2Z7H - chains A and B; structure by X-ray diffraction, 2.08 A resolution.

# Chain A (and B)
Name: Geranylgeranyl pyrophosphate synthetase
Organism: Saccharomyces cerevisiae
Notes: EC 2.5.1.30, 2.5.1.1, 2.5.1.10, 2.5.1.29; chain B of this document is another copy of the same molecule, construct and numbering; everything in this record applies to it too
UniProtKB: Q12051 (GGPPS_YEAST); residues 6-340 here correspond to UniProt positions 1-335 (UniProt number = residue number - 5)
Amino-acid sequence (340 residues; numbered 1 to 340; the number before each row is that of its first residue):
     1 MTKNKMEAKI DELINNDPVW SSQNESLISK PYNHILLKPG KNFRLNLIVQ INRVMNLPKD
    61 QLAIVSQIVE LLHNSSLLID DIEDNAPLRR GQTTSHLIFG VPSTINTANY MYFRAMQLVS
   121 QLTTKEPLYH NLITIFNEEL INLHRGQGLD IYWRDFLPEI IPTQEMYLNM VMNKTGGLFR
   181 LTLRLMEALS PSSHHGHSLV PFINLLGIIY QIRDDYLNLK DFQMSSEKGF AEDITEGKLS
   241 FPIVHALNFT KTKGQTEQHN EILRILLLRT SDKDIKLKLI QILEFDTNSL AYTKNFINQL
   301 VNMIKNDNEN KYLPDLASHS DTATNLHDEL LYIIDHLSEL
Not modelled in the structure: 1-3, 38-43, 193-195, 225-228, 315-328, 339-340 (chain B: 1-4, 38-40, 193-196, 226-229, 307-308, 315-340)
Differences from the reference sequence: expression tag (1-5)
Ion coordination: Mg2+: Asp80, Asp84 (together with GG3)
Small-molecule neighbours: GG3 ({1-hydroxy-3-[methyl(4-phenylbutyl)amino]propane-1,1-diyl}bis(phosphonic acid)): Arg44, His73, Leu77, Asp80, Asp84, Arg89, Leu143, Gln147, Asp150, Lys174, Thr175, Leu178, Phe179, Tyr210, Gln211, Asp214, Lys238
UniProt features mapped onto this chain:
  - binding site (isopentenyl diphosphate): Lys41, Arg44, His73, Arg90
  - binding site (Mg(2+)): Asp80, Asp84
  - binding site (dimethylallyl diphosphate): Arg89, Lys174, Thr175, Gln211, Asn218, Lys228, Lys238
  - site: Tyr112 (Important for determining product chain length)

# How chain A and chain B interact
Contacting residue pairs (127; chain A residue first):
  Met6(A) - Phe296(B)  hydrophobic
  Met6(A) - Gln299(B)
  Met6(A) - Leu300(B)  hydrophobic
  Glu7(A) - Met303(B)
  Ile10(A) - Leu205(B)  hydrophobic
  Ile10(A) - Leu300(B)  hydrophobic
  Ile10(A) - Met303(B)  hydrophobic
  Asp11(A) - Lys311(B)  salt bridge
  Asp11(A) - Tyr312(B)  hydrogen bond
  Leu13(A) - Leu168(B)  hydrophobic
  Leu13(A) - Asn169(B)
  Leu13(A) - Met172(B)
  Leu13(A) - Ile208(B)  hydrophobic
  Ile14(A) - Pro201(B)
  Ile14(A) - Asn204(B)
  Ile14(A) - Leu205(B)  hydrophobic
  Ile14(A) - Ile208(B)  hydrophobic
  Asn15(A) - Pro201(B)
  Asn15(A) - Lys311(B)
  Asn16(A) - Met172(B)
  Pro18(A) - Asn142(B)
  Pro18(A) - Asn173(B)
  Pro18(A) - Arg180(B)
  Val19(A) - Asn169(B)
  Val19(A) - Asn173(B)
  Trp20(A) - Arg145(B)
  Trp20(A) - Leu149(B)  hydrophobic
  Asn24(A) - Leu149(B)
  Glu25(A) - Arg145(B)  salt bridge
  Leu27(A) - Tyr152(B)  hydrophobic
  Leu27(A) - Ile160(B)  hydrophobic
  Ile28(A) - Gly148(B)
  Lys30(A) - Tyr152(B)
  Ile82(A) - Ile105(B)  hydrophobic
  Glu83(A) - Pro102(B)
  Glu83(A) - Ile105(B)
  Glu83(A) - Asn106(B)
  Pro102(A) - Glu83(B)
  Pro102(A) - Ile151(B)  hydrophobic
  Pro102(A) - Arg154(B)
  Pro102(A) - Asp155(B)
  Ser103(A) - Ile151(B)
  Ile105(A) - Ile82(B)  hydrophobic
  Ile105(A) - Glu83(B)
  Ile105(A) - Ile105(B)  hydrophobic
  Asn106(A) - Glu83(B)
  Asn106(A) - His144(B)  hydrogen bond (side chain-backbone)
  Asn106(A) - Gln147(B)
  Asn106(A) - Gly148(B)
  Asn109(A) - Asn109(B)  hydrogen bond
  Asn109(A) - His144(B)
  Tyr110(A) - Ile141(B)  hydrophobic
  Tyr110(A) - His144(B)
  Tyr110(A) - Arg145(B)  hydrogen bond
  Tyr112(A) - Phe113(B)  hydrophobic
  Phe113(A) - Tyr112(B)  hydrophobic
  Phe113(A) - Asn137(B)
  Phe113(A) - Leu140(B)  hydrophobic
  Phe113(A) - Ile141(B)
  Phe113(A) - His144(B)
  Arg114(A) - Ile141(B)
  Arg114(A) - Arg145(B)
  Met116(A) - Met116(B)  hydrophobic
  Met116(A) - Asn137(B)
  Gln117(A) - Asn137(B)
  Glu126(A) - Glu126(B)
  Glu126(A) - His130(B)  salt bridge
  Tyr129(A) - His130(B)
  Tyr129(A) - Ile133(B)
  His130(A) - Tyr129(B)
  Ile133(A) - Met116(B)  hydrophobic
  Ile133(A) - Tyr129(B)
  Phe136(A) - Met116(B)  hydrophobic
  Asn137(A) - Phe113(B)
  Asn137(A) - Met116(B)
  Asn137(A) - Gln117(B)
  Leu140(A) - Phe113(B)  hydrophobic
  Ile141(A) - Tyr110(B)  hydrophobic
  Ile141(A) - Phe113(B)
  Ile141(A) - Gln117(B)
  Asn142(A) - Pro18(B)
  His144(A) - Asn106(B)
  His144(A) - Asn109(B)
  His144(A) - Tyr110(B)
  His144(A) - Phe113(B)
  Arg145(A) - Trp20(B)
  Arg145(A) - Glu25(B)  salt bridge
  Arg145(A) - Tyr110(B)  hydrogen bond
  Arg145(A) - Arg114(B)
  Gln147(A) - Asn106(B)
  Gly148(A) - Ile28(B)
  Gly148(A) - Asn106(B)  hydrogen bond (backbone-side chain)
  Leu149(A) - Trp20(B)  hydrophobic
  Leu149(A) - Asn24(B)
  Leu149(A) - Ile28(B)
  Ile151(A) - Pro102(B)  hydrophobic
  Ile151(A) - Ser103(B)
  Tyr152(A) - Leu27(B)
  Tyr152(A) - Lys30(B)  hydrogen bond
  Arg154(A) - Pro102(B)
  Asp155(A) - Pro102(B)
  Phe156(A) - Phe99(B)
  Ile160(A) - Leu27(B)  hydrophobic
  Leu168(A) - Leu13(B)  hydrophobic
  Asn169(A) - Leu13(B)
  Asn169(A) - Val19(B)
  Met172(A) - Leu13(B)
  Met172(A) - Asn16(B)
  Asn173(A) - Pro18(B)
  Asn173(A) - Val19(B)
  Asn173(A) - Trp20(B)
  Arg180(A) - Pro18(B)
  Pro201(A) - Ile14(B)
  Pro201(A) - Asn15(B)
  Asn204(A) - Ile14(B)
  Leu205(A) - Ile10(B)  hydrophobic
  Leu205(A) - Ile14(B)
  Ile208(A) - Leu13(B)  hydrophobic
  Ile208(A) - Ile14(B)  hydrophobic
  Phe296(A) - Met6(B)
  Gln299(A) - Met6(B)
  Leu300(A) - Met6(B)  hydrophobic
  Leu300(A) - Ile10(B)  hydrophobic
  Met303(A) - Glu7(B)
  Met303(A) - Ile10(B)  hydrophobic
  Tyr312(A) - Asp11(B)  hydrogen bond
  Tyr312(A) - Ile14(B)  hydrophobic
Interface residues without a listed pair, chain A (69 interface residues in all): Ile79, Val101, Ser120, Pro127, Gly146, Glu159
Interface residues without a listed pair, chain B (67 interface residues in all): Ile79, Ile98, Phe136, Phe156

# Overview
The interface between chain A and chain B involves 69 residues on one side and 67 on the other; the contacts
include 8 hydrogen bonds and 4 salt bridges. Among the polar pairs are Asp11(A)-Lys311(B), Glu25(A)-Arg145(B)
and Glu126(A)-His130(B). Bound to chain A: compound GG3.
Chain A and chain B are both Geranylgeranyl pyrophosphate synthetase (Saccharomyces cerevisiae); the
structure, S. cerevisiae geranylgeranyl pyrophosphate synthase in complex with inhibitor BPH-210, was
determined by X-ray diffraction, deposited together with 2P1C.
